PDB entry 7BR8 | electron microscopy, 3.80 A resolution | chains x and 5 of the 16 polymer chains in the assembly

== Chain x ==
Name: Major capsid protein
Organism: Epstein-Barr virus (strain B95-8)
UniProt: P03226 (MCP_EBVB9); numbering as in UniProt (aligned over 1-1381)
Amino-acid sequence (1381 residues; numbered 1 to 1381; the number before each row is that of its first residue):
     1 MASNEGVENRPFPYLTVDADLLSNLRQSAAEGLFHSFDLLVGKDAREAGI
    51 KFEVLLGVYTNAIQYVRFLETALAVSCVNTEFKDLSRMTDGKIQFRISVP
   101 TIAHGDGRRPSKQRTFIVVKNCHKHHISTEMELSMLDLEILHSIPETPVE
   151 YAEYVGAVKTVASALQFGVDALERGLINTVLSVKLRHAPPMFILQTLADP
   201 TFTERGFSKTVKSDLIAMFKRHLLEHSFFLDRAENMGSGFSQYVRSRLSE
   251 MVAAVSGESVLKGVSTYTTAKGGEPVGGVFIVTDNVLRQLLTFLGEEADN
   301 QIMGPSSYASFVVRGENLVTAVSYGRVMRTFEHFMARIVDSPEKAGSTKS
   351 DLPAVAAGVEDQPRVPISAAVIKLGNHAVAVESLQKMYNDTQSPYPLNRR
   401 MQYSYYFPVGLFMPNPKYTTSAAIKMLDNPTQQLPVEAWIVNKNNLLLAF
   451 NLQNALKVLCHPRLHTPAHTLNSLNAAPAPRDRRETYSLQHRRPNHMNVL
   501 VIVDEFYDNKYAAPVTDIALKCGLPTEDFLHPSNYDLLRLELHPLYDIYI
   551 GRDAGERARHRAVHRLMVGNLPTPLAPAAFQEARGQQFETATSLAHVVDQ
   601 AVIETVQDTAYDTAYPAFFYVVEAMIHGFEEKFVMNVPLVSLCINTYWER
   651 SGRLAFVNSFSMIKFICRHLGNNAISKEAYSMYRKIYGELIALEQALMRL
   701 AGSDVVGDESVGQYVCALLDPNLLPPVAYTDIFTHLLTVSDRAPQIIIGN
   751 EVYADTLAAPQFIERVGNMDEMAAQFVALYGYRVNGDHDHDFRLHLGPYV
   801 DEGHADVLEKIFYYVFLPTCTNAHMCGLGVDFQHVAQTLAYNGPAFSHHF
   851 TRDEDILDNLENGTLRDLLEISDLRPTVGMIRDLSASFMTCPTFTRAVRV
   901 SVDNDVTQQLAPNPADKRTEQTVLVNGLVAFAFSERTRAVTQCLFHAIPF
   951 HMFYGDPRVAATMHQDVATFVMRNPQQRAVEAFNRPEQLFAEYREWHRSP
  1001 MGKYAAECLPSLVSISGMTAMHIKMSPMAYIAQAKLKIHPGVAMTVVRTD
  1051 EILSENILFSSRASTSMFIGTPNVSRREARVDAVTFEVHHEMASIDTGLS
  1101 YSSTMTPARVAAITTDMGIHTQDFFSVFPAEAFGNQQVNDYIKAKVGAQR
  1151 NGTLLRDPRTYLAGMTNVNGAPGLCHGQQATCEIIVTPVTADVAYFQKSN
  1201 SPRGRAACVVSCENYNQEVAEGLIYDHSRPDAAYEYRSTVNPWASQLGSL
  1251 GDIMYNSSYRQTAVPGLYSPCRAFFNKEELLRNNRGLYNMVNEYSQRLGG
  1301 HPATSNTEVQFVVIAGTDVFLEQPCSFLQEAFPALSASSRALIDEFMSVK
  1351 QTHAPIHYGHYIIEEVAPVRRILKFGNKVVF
Not modelled in the structure: 1-27, 1149-1177

== Chain 5 ==
Name: Triplex capsid protein 1
Organism: Epstein-Barr virus (strain B95-8)
UniProt: P03187 (TRX1_EBVB9); residues 1-364 here = UniProt positions 1-364
Amino-acid sequence (364 residues; row label = number of the first residue in the row):
     1 MKVQGSVDRRRLQRRIAGLLPPPARRLNISRGSEFTRDVRGLVEEHAQAS
    51 SLSAAAVWRAGLLAPGEVAVAGGGSGGGSFSWSGWRPPVFGDFLIHASSF
   101 NNAEATGTPLFQFKQSDPFSGVDAVFTPLSLFILMNHGRGVAARVEAGGG
   151 LTRMANLLYDSPATLADLVPDFGRLVADRRFHNFITPVGPLVENIKSTYL
   201 NKITTVVHGPVVSKAIPRSTVKVTVPQEAFVDLDAWLSGGAGGGGGVCFV
   251 GGLGLQPCPADARLYVALTYEEAGPRFTFFQSSRGHCQIMNILRIYYSPS
   301 IMHRYAVVQPLHIEELTFGAVACLGTFSATDGWRRSAFNYRGSSLPVVEI
   351 DSFYSNVSDWEVIL
Not modelled in the structure: 1-8, 66-82, 140-149, 239-255, 364

== Interface between chain x and chain 5 ==
Contacting residue pairs (38):
  Ser86(x) - Pro217(5)
  Met131(x) - Ile16(5)  hydrophobic
  Leu138(x) - Leu20(5)  hydrophobic
  Glu139(x) - Arg26(5)  salt bridge
  His142(x) - Leu20(5)
  Leu165(x) - Arg9(5)
  Leu165(x) - Leu12(5)  hydrophobic
  Leu165(x) - Ile16(5)  hydrophobic
  Val169(x) - Arg9(5)
  Val169(x) - Leu12(5)  hydrophobic
  Thr1071(x) - Arg11(5)  hydrogen bond
  Pro1072(x) - Arg11(5)  hydrogen bond (backbone-side chain)
  Asn1073(x) - Arg15(5)
  Asn1073(x) - Ile216(5)
  Val1074(x) - Leu12(5)  hydrophobic
  Val1074(x) - Arg15(5)
  Val1074(x) - Ile16(5)  hydrophobic
  Val1074(x) - Leu19(5)  hydrophobic
  Val1074(x) - Ile216(5)
  Ser1075(x) - Leu19(5)
  Ser1075(x) - Ile216(5)
  Arg1076(x) - Leu19(5)
  Arg1076(x) - Pro21(5)
  Arg1076(x) - Leu62(5)  hydrogen bond (side chain-backbone)
  Arg1076(x) - Pro65(5)
  Glu1078(x) - Pro87(5)
  Phe1086(x) - Ile16(5)  hydrophobic
  Phe1086(x) - Leu19(5)
  Phe1086(x) - Leu20(5)  hydrophobic
  Val1088(x) - Leu12(5)  hydrophobic
  His1089(x) - Ile216(5)
  Gln1261(x) - Asp167(5)
  Pro1265(x) - Asp117(5)
  Glu1278(x) - Tyr199(5)
  Arg1297(x) - Tyr199(5)
  Ile1314(x) - Leu94(5)  hydrophobic
  Ile1314(x) - Gly121(5)
  Ile1314(x) - Leu200(5)  hydrophobic
Interface residues without a listed pair, chain x (31 interface residues in all): Ala162, Gln166, Glu1087, Glu1091, Ala1263, Arg1282, Glu1293, His1301, Ala1315
Interface residues without a listed pair, chain 5 (23 interface residues in all): Leu63, His96, Thr198

== Overview ==
Chain x and chain 5 form an interface of 31 and 23 residues respectively; the contacts include 3 hydrogen
bonds and 1 salt bridge. Polar contacts include Glu139(x)-Arg26(5), Thr1071(x)-Arg11(5) and
Pro1072(x)-Arg11(5).
Chain x is Major capsid protein and chain 5 is Triplex capsid protein 1, both from Epstein-Barr virus (strain
B95-8); the structure, Epstein-Barr virus, C5 penton vertex, CATC absent, was determined by electron
microscopy (same publication as 7BQT, 7BQX, 7BR7 and 7BSI).
